PDB entry 4X4T | X-ray diffraction, 2.50 A resolution | chains A and F of the 9 polymer chains in the assembly

# Chain A (and F)
Molecule: CCA-adding enzyme
Organism: Archaeoglobus fulgidus (strain ATCC 49558 / VC-16 / DSM 4304 / JCM 9628 / NBRC 100126)
Notes: EC 2.7.7.72; chain F of this document is another copy of the same molecule, construct and numbering; everything in this record applies to it too
UniProt: O28126 (CCA_ARCFU); numbering as in UniProt (aligned over 1-437)
Chain sequence (457 residues; row label = number of the first residue in the row):
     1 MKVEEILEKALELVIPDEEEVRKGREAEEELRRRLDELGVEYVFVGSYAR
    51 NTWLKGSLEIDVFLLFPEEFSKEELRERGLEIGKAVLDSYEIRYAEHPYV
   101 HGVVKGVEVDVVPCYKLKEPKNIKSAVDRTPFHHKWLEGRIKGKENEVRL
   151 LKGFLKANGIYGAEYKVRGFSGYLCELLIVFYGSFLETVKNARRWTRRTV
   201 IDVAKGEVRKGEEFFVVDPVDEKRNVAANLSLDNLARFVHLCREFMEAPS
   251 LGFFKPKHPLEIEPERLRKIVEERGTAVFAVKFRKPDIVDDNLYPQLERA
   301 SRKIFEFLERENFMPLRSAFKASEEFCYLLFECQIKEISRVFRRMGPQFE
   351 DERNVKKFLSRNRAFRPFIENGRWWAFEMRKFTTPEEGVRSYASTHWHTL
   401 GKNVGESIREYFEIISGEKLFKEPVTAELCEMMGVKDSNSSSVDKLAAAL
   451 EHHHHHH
Disordered / not traced: 438-457
Differences from the reference sequence: expression tag (438-457)
Curated features (UniProtKB/Swiss-Prot):
  - binding site (ATP): Ser-47, Arg-50, His-133, Lys-152, Tyr-161
  - binding site (CTP): Ser-47, Arg-50, His-133, Lys-152, Tyr-161
  - binding site (Mg(2+)): Glu-59, Asp-61, Asp-110
  - mutagenesis: Arg-50 (R50A: High decrease in both AMP and CMP incorporation), Asp-110 (D110A: High decrease in both AMP and CMP incorporation), His-133 (H133A: No decrease in both AMP and CMP incorporation), Arg-299 to Arg-302 (Does not affect the CCA tRNA nucleotidyltransferase activity, while the CCACCA tRNA nucleotidyltransferase activity is strongly reduced)
From the paper describing this entry:
  - mutagenesis - R299A/R302A (10-100x): decreased catalytic activity on unstable arginyl-tRNATCG minihelix
  - catalytic residues: Asp-110, Arg-224 (citing earlier work)

# How chain A and chain F interact
Pairs across the interface (6; chain A residue first):
  Glu-261(A) / Asn-362(F)  hydrogen bond
  Glu-263(A) / Arg-361(F)  salt bridge
  Glu-263(A) / Asn-362(F)
  Glu-265(A) / Lys-381(F)  salt bridge
  Glu-324(A) / Arg-353(F)  salt bridge
  Lys-422(A) / Arg-344(F)
Interface residues without a listed pair, chain A (7 interface residues in all): Pro-264, Glu-337
Interface residues without a listed pair, chain F (6 interface residues in all): Arg-409

# In short
7 residues of chain A face 6 of chain F across their interface; the contacts include 1 hydrogen bond and 3
salt bridges. Among the polar pairs are Glu-263(A)/Arg-361(F), Glu-265(A)/Lys-381(F) and
Glu-324(A)/Arg-353(F). The paper reports catalytic residues Asp-110(A) and Arg-224(A); R299A/R302A of chain A
reduce catalytic activity on unstable arginyl-tRNATCG minihelix.
Both chains are CCA-adding enzyme (Archaeoglobus fulgidus (strain ATCC 49558 / VC-16 / DSM 4304 / JCM 9628 /
NBRC 100126)). Entry 4X4T (Crystal structure of the A.fulgidus CCA-adding enzyme in complex with a G70A
arginyl-tRNA minihelix ending in ...) was determined by X-ray diffraction together with 4X4N, 4X4O, 4X4P,
4X4Q, 4X4R, 4X4S, 4X4U and 4X4V from the same study.
